PDB entry 7K04 | electron microscopy, 9.25 A resolution (very low resolution: no residue pairs are listed; an interface is given only as per-side residue counts) | chains Y and 7 of the 11 polymer chains in the assembly

Chain Y:
Molecule: Damaged DNA strand
Sequence (27 nucleotides; row label = number of the first residue in the row; note: 1 number in that range is skipped by the numbering (no residue carries it; nothing is unmodelled there); numbers below 1 keep their minus sign (DT-4 is residue -4)):
    -4 TATCTCGCAA
     7 TGXTGGATGT TGAGTCA
Not modelled in the structure: 7-8
Modified / non-standard residues: T64 ((6-4)photoproduct) at position 9

Chain 7:
Protein: DNA repair helicase RAD25
From: Saccharomyces cerevisiae (strain ATCC 204508 / S288c)
Notes: EC 3.6.4.12
Reference sequence: Q00578 (RAD25_YEAST); residues 1-843 here = UniProt positions 1-843
Chain sequence (843 residues; each row starts with the number of its first residue):
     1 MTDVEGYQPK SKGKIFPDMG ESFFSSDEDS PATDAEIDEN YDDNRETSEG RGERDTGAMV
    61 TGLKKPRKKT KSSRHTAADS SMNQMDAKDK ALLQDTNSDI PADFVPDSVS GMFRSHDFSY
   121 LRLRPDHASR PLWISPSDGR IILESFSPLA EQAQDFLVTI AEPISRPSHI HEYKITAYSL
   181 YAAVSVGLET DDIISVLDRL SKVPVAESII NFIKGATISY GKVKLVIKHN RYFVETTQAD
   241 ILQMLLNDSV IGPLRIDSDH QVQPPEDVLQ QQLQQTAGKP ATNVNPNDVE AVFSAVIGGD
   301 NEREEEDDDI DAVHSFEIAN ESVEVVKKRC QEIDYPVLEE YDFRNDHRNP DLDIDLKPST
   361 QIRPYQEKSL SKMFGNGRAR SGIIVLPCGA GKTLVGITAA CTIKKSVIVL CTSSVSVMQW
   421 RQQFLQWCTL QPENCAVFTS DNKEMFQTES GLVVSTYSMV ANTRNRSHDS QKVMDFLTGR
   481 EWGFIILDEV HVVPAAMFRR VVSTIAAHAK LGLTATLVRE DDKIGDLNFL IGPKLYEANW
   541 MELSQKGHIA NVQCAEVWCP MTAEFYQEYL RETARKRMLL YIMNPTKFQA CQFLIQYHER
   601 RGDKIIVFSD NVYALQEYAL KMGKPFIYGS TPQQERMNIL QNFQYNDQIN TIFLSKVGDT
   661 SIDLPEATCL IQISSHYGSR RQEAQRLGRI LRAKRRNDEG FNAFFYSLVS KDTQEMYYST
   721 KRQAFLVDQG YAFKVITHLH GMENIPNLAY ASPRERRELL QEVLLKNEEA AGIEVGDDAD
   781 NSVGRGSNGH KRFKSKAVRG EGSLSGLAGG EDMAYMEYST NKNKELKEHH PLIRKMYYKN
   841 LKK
Not modelled in the structure: 1-100, 270-301, 771-843
Curated features (UniProtKB/Swiss-Prot):
  - motif: Lys64 to His75 (Nuclear localization signal), Asp488 to His491 (DEAH box)
  - binding site (ATP): Leu386 to Thr393
  - modified residue: Ser752 (Phosphoserine)
What the authors report for this chain:
  - mutagenesis - E715G, S719P, Y750*: decreased growth in response to UV

How chain Y and chain 7 interact:
At this resolution (9 A) residue pairs are not listed: 5 residues of chain Y and 11 of chain 7 lie at the interface.

In short:
5 residues of chain Y and 11 residues of chain 7 are in contact. Curated annotation (UniProt) lists 8
ATP-binding residues on chain 7. From the paper: E715G, S719P and Y750* of chain 7 reduce growth in response
to UV.
Chain Y is Damaged DNA strand and chain 7 is DNA repair helicase RAD25 (Saccharomyces cerevisiae (strain ATCC
204508 / S288c)); the structure, Structure of TFIIH/Rad4-Rad23-Rad33/DNA in DNA opening, was determined by
electron microscopy together with 7K01 and 7M2U from the same study.
